5G3U - chains A and B; structure by X-ray diffraction, 2.38 A resolution.

== Chain A (and B) ==
Molecule: L-tryptophan oxidase vioa
Source organism: Chromobacterium violaceum
Notes: EC 1.4.3.23; chain B of this document is another copy of the same molecule, construct and numbering; everything in this record applies to it too
UniProtKB: Q9S3V1 (VIOA_CHRVO); numbering as in UniProt (aligned over 1-418)
Sequence (423 residues; numbered -4 to 418; the number before each row is that of its first residue; numbers below 1 keep their minus sign (Gly-4 is residue -4)):
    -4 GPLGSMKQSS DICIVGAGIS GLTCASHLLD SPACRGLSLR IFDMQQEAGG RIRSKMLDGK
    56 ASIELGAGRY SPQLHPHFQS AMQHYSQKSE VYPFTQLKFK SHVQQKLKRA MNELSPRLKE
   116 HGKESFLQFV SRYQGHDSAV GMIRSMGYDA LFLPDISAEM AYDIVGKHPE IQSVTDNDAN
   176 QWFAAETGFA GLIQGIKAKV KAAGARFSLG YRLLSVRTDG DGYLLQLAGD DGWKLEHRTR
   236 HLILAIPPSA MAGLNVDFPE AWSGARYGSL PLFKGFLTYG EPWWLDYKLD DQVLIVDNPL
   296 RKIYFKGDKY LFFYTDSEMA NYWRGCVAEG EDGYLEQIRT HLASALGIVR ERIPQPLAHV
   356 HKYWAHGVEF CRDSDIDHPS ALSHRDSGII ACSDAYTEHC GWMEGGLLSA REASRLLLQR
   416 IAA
Unresolved in the structure: -4 to 2, 369-372
Modified / non-standard residues: Cys321 (s-mercaptocysteine; CSS)
Construct notes: expression tag (-4 to 0); engineered mutation Gln3 (His in Q9S3V1)
Small-molecule neighbours:
  - dihydroflavine-adenine dinucleotide (FDA): Val10, Gly11, Ala12, Gly13, Ile14, Ser15, Gly16, Asp38, Met39, Gln40, Gly44, Gly45, Arg46, Ile47, Leu60, Gly61, Ala62, Gly63, Arg64, Tyr206, Arg207, Leu208, Ala240, Ile241, Pro242, Ala245, Leu249, Leu267, Lys269, Tyr309, Trp359, Gly362, Ser388, Asp389, Gly396, Trp397, Met398, Glu399, Gly401
  - ITW (2-[(1H-indol-3-yl)methyl]prop-2-enoic acid): Arg64, Tyr143, Ala145, Ile159, His163, Leu265, Leu267, Tyr309, Asp311, Val363, Cys395, Gly396, Trp397
Swiss-Prot annotation at these positions:
  - binding site (Mg(2+)): Gly13, Gly16, Ala240
  - binding site (FAD): Ser15, Asp38, Arg46, Arg64, Leu208, Met398
  - binding site (substrate): Arg64, His163, Tyr309
  - mutagenesis: Arg64 (R64Q/S: No activity), His163 (H163A: Almost no effect on activity; H163N: Retains 8% of wild-type activity), Lys269 (K269Q/S: Retains less than 2% of wild-type activity), Tyr309 (Y309A: Retains 5% of wild-type activity), Val363 (V363A: Retains 50% of wild-type activity; V363Q: Retains 17% of wild-type activity), Trp397 (W397A: No activity; W397Y: Retains 60% of wild-type activity)
Reported in the primary citation:
  - self-association interface (contacts with another copy of this molecule); pairs are residue here / residue on that copy: Asp226-Arg319 (salt bridge), Tyr206, Ala323, Glu324
  - binding site for dihydroflavine-adenine dinucleotide: Lys269
  - binding site for ITW: Arg64, Tyr143, Ala145, Ile159, His163, Tyr309, Val363, Trp397
  - conformationally variable residues (domain motion): Arg64, Met155, His163, Val363, Phe365, Trp397
  - catalytic residues: Arg64, Lys269, Tyr309, Trp397
  - specificity-determining residues: His163
  - mutagenesis - R64Q, R64S, W397A: abolished catalytic activity
  - mutagenesis - H163A, H163N, K269Q, K269S, Y309A, V363A, V363Q, W397Y: decreased catalytic activity
  - mutagenesis - H163A (3-fold): increased catalytic activity on l-phenylalanine

== Chain A / chain B interface ==
Contacting residue pairs (23):
  Arg201(A) with Glu324(B); Gly325(B)
  Tyr206(A) with Arg319(B), hydrogen bond; Ala323(B)
  Asp226(A) with Arg319(B), salt bridge; Tyr358(B); Ala360(B)
  Trp228(A) with Asn316(B); Arg319(B); Gly320(B); Tyr358(B)
  Asn316(A) with Trp228(B)
  Arg319(A) with Tyr206(B), hydrogen bond; Asp226(B), salt bridge; Trp228(B)
  Gly320(A) with Trp228(B)
  Ala323(A) with Tyr206(B); Leu230(B), hydrophobic
  Glu324(A) with Gln3(B); Arg201(B), hydrogen bond (backbone-side chain)
  Tyr358(A) with Asp226(B); Trp228(B)
  Ala360(A) with Asp226(B)
Other interface residues (no listed pair), chain A (15 interface residues in all): Ser203, Gly224, Leu230, Lys357
Other interface residues (no listed pair), chain B (17 interface residues in all): Ser203, Gly224, Lys357

== Overview ==
15 residues of chain A face 17 of chain B across their interface; the contacts include 3 hydrogen bonds and 2
salt bridges. Polar contacts include Asp226(A)-Arg319(B), Tyr206(A)-Arg319(B) and Glu324(A)-Arg201(B). The
paper reports catalytic residues Arg64(A), Lys269(A) and Tyr309(A) among others; H163A, H163N and K269Q of
chain A, among others, reduce catalytic activity; 11 substitutions were tested in all.
Chain A and chain B are both L-tryptophan oxidase vioa (Chromobacterium violaceum); the structure, The
structure of the L-tryptophan oxidase VioA from Chromobacterium violaceum in complex with its inhibitor
2-(1H-indol-3-ylmethyl)prop-2- ..., was determined by X-ray diffraction together with 5G3S and 5G3T from the
same study.
